PDB entry 7EC0 | X-ray diffraction, 2.49 A resolution | chains A and D

== Chain A (and D) ==
Molecule: Juvenile hormone acid methyltransferase
Organism: Bombyx mori
Notes: chain D of this document is another copy of the same molecule, construct and numbering; everything in this record applies to it too
Sequence (288 residues; numbered -20 to 267; the number before each row is that of its first residue; numbers below 1 keep their minus sign (Met-20 is residue -20)):
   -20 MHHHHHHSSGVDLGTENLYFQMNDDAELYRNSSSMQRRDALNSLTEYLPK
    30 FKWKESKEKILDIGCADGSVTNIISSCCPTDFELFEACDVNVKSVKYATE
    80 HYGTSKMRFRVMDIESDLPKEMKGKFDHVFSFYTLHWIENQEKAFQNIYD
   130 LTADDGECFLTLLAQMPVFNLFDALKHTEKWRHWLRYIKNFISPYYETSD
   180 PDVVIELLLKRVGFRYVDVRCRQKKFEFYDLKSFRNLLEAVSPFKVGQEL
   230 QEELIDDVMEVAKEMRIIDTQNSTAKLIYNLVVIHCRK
Disordered / not traced: -20 to 11, 59 (chain D: -20 to 11)
Small-molecule neighbours:
  - Methyl farnesoate (J10): Met14, Gln15, Tyr112, Thr113, His115, Trp116, Leu142, Met145, Val147, Phe148, Phe151, Ile167, Phe170, Ile171, Val220, Pro222, Phe223
  - S-adenosylhomocysteine (SAH): Gln15, Ile42, Gly43, Ala45, Val49, Asp68, Val69, Asn70, Met91, Asp92, Ile93, Phe111, Tyr112, Thr113, Trp116, Ile117
Reported in the primary citation:
  - binding site for Methyl farnesoate: Gln15, His115, Trp116, Leu142, Met145, Val147, Phe148, Phe151, Ile167, Phe170, Ile171, Val220, Pro222, Phe223
  - conformationally variable residues (loop rearrangement): Ile167, Phe170, Val220, Pro222, Phe223

== How chain A and chain D interact ==
Contacting residue pairs (56; chain A residue first):
  Ala143(A) with Gln202(D)
  Gln144(A) with Gln144(D), hydrogen bond; Gln202(D), hydrogen bond (backbone-side chain); Ile257(D)
  Tyr174(A) with Gln202(D), hydrogen bond (backbone-side chain)
  Tyr175(A) with Gln202(D)
  Glu176(A) with Lys204(D), hydrogen bond (backbone-side chain); Lys255(D), salt bridge; Ile257(D)
  Thr177(A) with Gln202(D), hydrogen bond (backbone-side chain)
  Ser178(A) with Gln202(D); Lys203(D); Lys204(D), hydrogen bond (side chain-backbone)
  Asp179(A) with Arg201(D); Gln202(D), hydrogen bond (backbone-backbone); Lys203(D)
  Pro180(A) with Gln202(D)
  Asp181(A) with Arg201(D), salt bridge
  Val182(A) with Arg201(D)
  Val198(A) with Arg199(D)
  Arg199(A) with Val198(D); Arg199(D)
  Cys200(A) with Cys200(D)
  Arg201(A) with Asp179(D); Asp181(D), salt bridge; Val182(D)
  Gln202(A) with Ala143(D); Gln144(D), hydrogen bond (side chain-backbone); Tyr174(D), hydrogen bond (side chain-backbone); Tyr175(D); Thr177(D), hydrogen bond (side chain-backbone); Ser178(D); Asp179(D), hydrogen bond (backbone-backbone); Pro180(D); Asn259(D), hydrogen bond
  Lys203(A) with Ser178(D); Asp179(D), salt bridge
  Lys204(A) with Glu176(D); Ser178(D), hydrogen bond (backbone-side chain)
  Val240(A) with Arg245(D)
  Glu243(A) with Glu243(D); Met244(D); Arg245(D), salt bridge
  Met244(A) with Glu243(D); Met244(D); Arg245(D)
  Arg245(A) with Ala153(D); Val240(D); Glu243(D), salt bridge; Met244(D)
  Lys255(A) with Glu176(D), salt bridge
  Ile257(A) with Gln144(D); Tyr175(D); Glu176(D)
  Asn259(A) with Gln202(D), hydrogen bond; Asn259(D), hydrogen bond
Other interface residues (no listed pair), chain A (28 interface residues in all): Glu25, Ala153, Glu185
Other interface residues (no listed pair), chain D (27 interface residues in all): Glu25

== Summary ==
The interface between chain A and chain D involves 28 residues on one side and 27 on the other, with 15
hydrogen bonds and 7 salt bridges. Among the polar pairs are Glu176(A)-Lys255(D), Asp181(A)-Arg201(D) and
Lys203(A)-Asp179(D). The paper reports a binding site for Methyl farnesoate at Gln15(A), His115(A) and
Trp116(A) among others; conformational variability at Ile167(A), Phe170(A) and Val220(A) among others.
Chain A and chain D are both Juvenile hormone acid methyltransferase (Bombyx mori); the structure, Crystal
structure of juvenile hormone acid methyltransferase JHAMT in complex with S-Adenosyl homocysteine and methyl
farnesoate, was determined by X-ray diffraction (same publication as 7EBS and 7EBX).
